PDB entry 7PUB | electron microscopy, 3.70 A resolution | chains CA and CO of the 76 polymer chains in the assembly

[Chain CA]
Molecule: 9S rRNA
Source organism: Trypanosoma brucei brucei
Sequence (621 nucleotides; numbered 1 to 621; the number before each row is that of its first residue):
     1 UAAAUUAUGG UCAAUUGUUA GUAUUCAUAU UAAUUUUUUU AAAUGUUUUA UCAUUUUAUA
    61 AAGGUUUAUU UUUGAAAGAU UUUUUGUAUA AAAUUUUAGG AAUAGUUAAU AAUAAUUUAU
   121 AAUUUUGAUU AGAUUGUUUU GUUAAUGCUA UUAGAUGGGU GUGGAAAAAU AAAAAAAAUA
   181 AUUAAUAUAU AUCAAUAAUA AAUUAAAUUA AUCUAUUAGU CAGAAAUGGA UGCCAGCCGU
   241 UGCGGUAAUU UCUAUGCUUU UAAAUAUUAU ACAAUUAUCA UAUUAAAUUG UUAAGUGCUG
   301 AUUUAACCAA UAAAAAUAUA AAUAAUUUUU AUUUGUUUUU AAACACCAUU AGGUAUAUGC
   361 AAAUAUAAAA UUAUAGUAAU UAUAAAUUAU AUUAUAUUAU AUUUAUUCAU AUAAUUAAUA
   421 GGAUAAUAUU UGUAGUUUUU GAUACCAUGA UAAGGAUUAU AAAUUGAAAG UGUUAAUAUC
   481 AUAAUCAAAA UUUAUUAUUU AUAUUAAAUA UGUAUGUGUA GAUAAAAUAA GAAAUUAAAA
   541 AGGUAUUGUU GCCCACCAAU UUUUAUAAUA AAAAUAACGU GCAGUAAUUA AUAUAUUUAU
   601 AAAAAUAUAU UUUUUUUUUU U
Ion coordination: Mg2+ site 1 near U65 (its only coordinating residue here); Mg2+ site 2: G244, G245; Mg2+ site 3: A583, G584, U588
What the authors report for this chain:
  - conformationally variable residues (side-chain flip): A576, A577

[Chain CO]
Protein: uS15m
Source organism: Trypanosoma brucei brucei
Reference sequence: Q4GZ99 (Q4GZ99_TRYB2); residue numbers follow UniProt; this construct covers 1-429
Sequence (429 residues; row label = number of the first residue in the row):
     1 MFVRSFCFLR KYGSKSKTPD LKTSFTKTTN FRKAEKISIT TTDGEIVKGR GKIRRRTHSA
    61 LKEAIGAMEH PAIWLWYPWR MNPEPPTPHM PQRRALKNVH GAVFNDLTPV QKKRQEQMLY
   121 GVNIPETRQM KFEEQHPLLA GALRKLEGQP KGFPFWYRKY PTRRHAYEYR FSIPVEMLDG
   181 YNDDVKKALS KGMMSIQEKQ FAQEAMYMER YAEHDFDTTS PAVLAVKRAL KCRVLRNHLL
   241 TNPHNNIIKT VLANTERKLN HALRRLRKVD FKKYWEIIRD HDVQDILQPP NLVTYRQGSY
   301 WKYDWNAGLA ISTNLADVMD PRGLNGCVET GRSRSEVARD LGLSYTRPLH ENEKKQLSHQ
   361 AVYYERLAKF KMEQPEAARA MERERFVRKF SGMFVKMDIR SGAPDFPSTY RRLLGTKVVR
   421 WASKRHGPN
Disordered / not traced: 1-121

[Chain CA / chain CO interface]
Residue-residue contacts (118):
  G63(CA) / Thr-416(CO)  sugar contact
  G63(CA) / Lys-417(CO)  sugar contact
  U65(CA) / Arg-411(CO)  sugar contact
  U65(CA) / Arg-412(CO)  sugar contact
  U66(CA) / Arg-411(CO)  salt bridge to the phosphate
  U66(CA) / Lys-424(CO)  salt bridge to the phosphate
  U67(CA) / Arg-411(CO)  salt bridge to the phosphate
  U67(CA) / Lys-424(CO)  salt bridge to the phosphate
  U67(CA) / Arg-425(CO)  hydrogen bond to the base
  U67(CA) / Pro-428(CO)  base contact
  U67(CA) / Asn-429(CO)  hydrogen bond to the sugar
  A68(CA) / Ser-408(CO)  hydrogen bond to the sugar
  A68(CA) / Thr-409(CO)  hydrogen bond to the sugar
  A68(CA) / Arg-411(CO)  hydrogen bond to the sugar
  U69(CA) / Thr-409(CO)  base contact
  U69(CA) / Tyr-410(CO)  base contact
  U69(CA) / Arg-412(CO)  base contact
  U70(CA) / Ile-399(CO)  base contact
  U70(CA) / Tyr-410(CO)  hydrogen bond to the base
  U71(CA) / Ile-399(CO)  base contact
  U89(CA) / Met-397(CO)  base contact
  U89(CA) / Ile-399(CO)  phosphate contact
  A90(CA) / Ala-403(CO)  phosphate contact
  A90(CA) / Pro-404(CO)  phosphate contact
  A91(CA) / Pro-404(CO)  phosphate contact
  A92(CA) / Asn-429(CO)  phosphate contact
  U103(CA) / Ser-423(CO)  sugar contact
  A104(CA) / Ala-422(CO)  sugar contact
  A104(CA) / Ser-423(CO)  sugar contact
  A104(CA) / His-426(CO)  phosphate contact
  G105(CA) / Arg-420(CO)  hydrogen bond to the sugar
  G105(CA) / Trp-421(CO)  phosphate contact
  G105(CA) / Ala-422(CO)  hydrogen bond to the phosphate
  G105(CA) / His-426(CO)  salt bridge to the phosphate
  U106(CA) / Arg-420(CO)  salt bridge to the phosphate
  U106(CA) / Trp-421(CO)  hydrogen bond to the phosphate
  U106(CA) / His-426(CO)  sugar contact
  U107(CA) / His-426(CO)  phosphate contact
  A109(CA) / Gln-360(CO)  base contact
  U110(CA) / Gln-360(CO)  hydrogen bond to the sugar
  A111(CA) / Tyr-363(CO)  sugar contact
  A111(CA) / Tyr-364(CO)  hydrogen bond to the phosphate
  A112(CA) / Tyr-363(CO)  phosphate contact
  A112(CA) / Tyr-364(CO)  phosphate contact
  U113(CA) / Gln-360(CO)  base contact
  U113(CA) / Tyr-363(CO)  base contact
  U113(CA) / Arg-385(CO)  salt bridge to the phosphate
  A114(CA) / Arg-385(CO)  phosphate contact
  U117(CA) / His-359(CO)  hydrogen bond to the sugar
  U118(CA) / Gln-356(CO)  sugar contact
  U118(CA) / His-359(CO)  sugar contact
  A119(CA) / Asn-352(CO)  phosphate contact
  A119(CA) / Lys-355(CO)  phosphate contact
  A119(CA) / Gln-356(CO)  sugar contact
  U120(CA) / His-350(CO)  base contact
  U120(CA) / Asn-352(CO)  base contact
  A122(CA) / His-426(CO)  hydrogen bond to the sugar
  A122(CA) / Gly-427(CO)  sugar contact
  U123(CA) / Arg-425(CO)  hydrogen bond to the sugar
  U123(CA) / His-426(CO)  sugar contact
  U123(CA) / Gly-427(CO)  sugar contact
  U123(CA) / Pro-428(CO)  sugar contact
  U124(CA) / Arg-296(CO)  salt bridge to the phosphate
  U124(CA) / Arg-425(CO)  salt bridge to the phosphate
  U125(CA) / Arg-296(CO)  salt bridge to the phosphate
  U125(CA) / Gln-297(CO)  phosphate contact
  U126(CA) / Val-293(CO)  phosphate contact
  U126(CA) / Gln-297(CO)  hydrogen bond to the sugar
  U126(CA) / Ser-299(CO)  base contact
  A128(CA) / Arg-425(CO)  hydrogen bond to the sugar
  U129(CA) / Ser-423(CO)  hydrogen bond to the phosphate
  U129(CA) / Lys-424(CO)  salt bridge to the phosphate
  U129(CA) / Arg-425(CO)  phosphate contact
  U130(CA) / Ala-422(CO)  phosphate contact
  U130(CA) / Ser-423(CO)  phosphate contact
  U130(CA) / Lys-424(CO)  hydrogen bond to the phosphate
  U135(CA) / Arg-412(CO)  hydrogen bond to the base
  A155(CA) / Arg-412(CO)  sugar contact
  U156(CA) / Arg-412(CO)  base contact
  U156(CA) / Leu-413(CO)  sugar contact
  U156(CA) / Thr-416(CO)  base contact
  U156(CA) / Lys-417(CO)  hydrogen bond to the sugar
  G157(CA) / Phe-394(CO)  sugar contact
  G157(CA) / Arg-400(CO)  salt bridge to the phosphate
  G157(CA) / Leu-413(CO)  sugar contact
  G157(CA) / Lys-417(CO)  base contact
  G158(CA) / Met-393(CO)  hydrogen bond to the sugar
  G158(CA) / Phe-394(CO)  phosphate contact
  G158(CA) / Arg-400(CO)  salt bridge to the phosphate
  G161(CA) / Phe-390(CO)  base contact
  G161(CA) / Val-395(CO)  base contact
  G163(CA) / Lys-396(CO)  hydrogen bond to the base
  A166(CA) / Lys-396(CO)  salt bridge to the phosphate
  A166(CA) / Asp-398(CO)  phosphate contact
  U284(CA) / Asn-254(CO)  base contact
  U284(CA) / Lys-258(CO)  base contact
  A285(CA) / Ile-247(CO)  sugar contact
  A285(CA) / Val-251(CO)  base contact
  A285(CA) / Asn-254(CO)  base contact
  A286(CA) / Ile-247(CO)  sugar contact
  A286(CA) / Ile-248(CO)  base contact
  A287(CA) / His-238(CO)  base contact
  A287(CA) / Asn-245(CO)  base contact
  A287(CA) / Ile-247(CO)  sugar contact
  A287(CA) / Ile-248(CO)  base contact
  U288(CA) / Asn-242(CO)  hydrogen bond to the sugar
  U288(CA) / Asn-245(CO)  hydrogen bond to the sugar
  A322(CA) / Lys-231(CO)  hydrogen bond to the phosphate
  U323(CA) / Lys-231(CO)  salt bridge to the phosphate
  U326(CA) / Lys-258(CO)  salt bridge to the phosphate
  U327(CA) / Tyr-303(CO)  sugar contact
  U327(CA) / Asn-306(CO)  phosphate contact
  U328(CA) / Arg-257(CO)  salt bridge to the phosphate
  U328(CA) / His-261(CO)  salt bridge to the phosphate
  U329(CA) / Arg-257(CO)  salt bridge to the phosphate
  U333(CA) / Asn-246(CO)  sugar contact
  U358(CA) / His-244(CO)  hydrogen bond to the phosphate
  G359(CA) / His-244(CO)  phosphate contact
Other interface residues (no listed pair), chain CA (59 interface residues in all): G64, A167
Other interface residues (no listed pair), chain CO (62 interface residues in all): Gln-197, Thr-294, Met-381, Gly-402, Leu-414

[In short]
Chain CA and chain CO form an interface of 59 and 62 residues respectively, with 26 hydrogen bonds and 19 salt
bridges. Polar contacts include U67(CA)/Arg-425(CO), U70(CA)/Tyr-410(CO) and U135(CA)/Arg-412(CO). G244(CA)
and G245(CA) coordinate Mg2+ site 2. A583(CA), G584(CA) and U588(CA) coordinate Mg2+ site 3. From the paper:
conformational variability at A576(CA) and A577(CA).
Chain CA is 9S rRNA and chain CO is uS15m, both from Trypanosoma brucei brucei; the structure, Late assembly
intermediate of the Trypanosoma brucei mitoribosomal small subunit, was determined by electron microscopy
(same publication as 7PUA).
